8OSK - chains G and I of the 12 polymer chains in the assembly; structure by electron microscopy, 3.60 A resolution.

Chain G:
Name: Histone H2A type 1-B/E
From: Homo sapiens
UniProtKB: P04908 (H2A1B_HUMAN); residues 0-129 here correspond to UniProt positions 1-130 (UniProt number = residue number + 1)
Sequence (133 residues; row label = number of the first residue in the row; numbers below 1 keep their minus sign (Gly-3 is residue -3)):
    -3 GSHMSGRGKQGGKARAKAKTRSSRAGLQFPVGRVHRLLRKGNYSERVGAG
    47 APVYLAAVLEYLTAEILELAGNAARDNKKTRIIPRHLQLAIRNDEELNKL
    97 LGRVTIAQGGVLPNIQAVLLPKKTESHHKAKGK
Not modelled in the structure: -3 to 14, 119-129
Differences from the reference sequence: expression tag (-3 to -1)
Curated features (UniProtKB/Swiss-Prot):
  - modified residue: Ser1 (N-acetylserine), Arg3 (Citrulline), Lys5 (N6-(2-hydroxyisobutyryl)lysine), Lys9 (N6-(2-hydroxyisobutyryl)lysine), Lys13 (N6-(beta-hydroxybutyryl)lysine), Lys36 (N6-(2-hydroxyisobutyryl)lysine), Lys74 (N6-(2-hydroxyisobutyryl)lysine), Lys75 (N6-(2-hydroxyisobutyryl)lysine), Lys95 (N6-(2-hydroxyisobutyryl)lysine), Gln104 (N5-methylglutamine), Lys118 (N6-(2-hydroxyisobutyryl)lysine), Lys119 (N6-crotonyllysine), Thr120 (Phosphothreonine), Lys125 (N6-crotonyllysine)
  - cross-link (Glycyl lysine isopeptide (Lys-Gly)): Lys13 (interchain with G-Cter in ubiquitin), Lys15 (interchain with G-Cter in ubiquitin), Lys119 (interchain with G-Cter in ubiquitin)

Chain I:
Molecule: 153-nt DNA strand
Sequence (153 nucleotides; numbered -2 to 150; the number before each row is that of its first residue; numbers below 1 keep their minus sign (DA-2 is residue -2)):
    -2 ATCCTGGAGAATCCCGGTCTGCAGGCCGCTCAATTGGTCGTAGACAGCTC
    48 TAGCACCGCTTAAACGCACGTACGCGCTGTCCCCCGCGTTTTAACCGCCA
    98 AGGGGATTACTCCCTAGTCTCCAGGCACGGGTCACGTGCATACATCCTGT
   148 GAT
Not modelled in the structure: -2 to 22, 147-150

Interface between chain G and chain I:
Residue-residue contacts (9; chain G residue first):
  Arg29(G) with DC123(I), salt bridge to the phosphate
  Arg35(G) with DA113(I), salt bridge to the phosphate
  Glu41(G) with DA113(I), sugar contact
  Arg42(G) with DT112(I), hydrogen bond to the base; DA113(I), hydrogen bond to the sugar
  Val43(G) with DT112(I), sugar contact; DA113(I), hydrogen bond to the phosphate
  Gly44(G) with DT112(I), phosphate contact
  Ala45(G) with DT112(I), hydrogen bond to the phosphate
Interface residues without a listed pair, chain G (8 interface residues in all): His31
Interface residues without a listed pair, chain I (5 interface residues in all): DC111, DG122

Overview:
The interface between chain G and chain I involves 8 residues on one side and 5 on the other; the contacts
include 4 hydrogen bonds and 2 salt bridges. Polar contacts include Arg42(G)-DT112(I), Arg42(G)-DA113(I) and
Val43(G)-DA113(I).
Chain G is Histone H2A type 1-B/E (Homo sapiens) and chain I is a 153-nt DNA strand; the structure, Cryo-EM
structure of CLOCK-BMAL1 bound to a nucleosomal E-box at position SHL+5.8 (composite map), was determined by
electron microscopy together with 8OSJ, 8OSL, 8OTS and 8OTT from the same study.
